PDB entry 7UIG | electron microscopy, 4.30 A resolution (low resolution: residue-level contacts below are approximate; hydrogen-bond / salt-bridge calls are withheld) | chains g and u of the 17 polymer chains in the assembly

== Chain g ==
Molecule: Mediator of RNA polymerase II transcription subunit 7
Organism: Saccharomyces cerevisiae
Reference sequence: Q08278 (MED7_YEAST); residue numbers follow UniProt; this construct covers 1-222
Amino-acid sequence (222 residues; each row starts with the number of its first residue):
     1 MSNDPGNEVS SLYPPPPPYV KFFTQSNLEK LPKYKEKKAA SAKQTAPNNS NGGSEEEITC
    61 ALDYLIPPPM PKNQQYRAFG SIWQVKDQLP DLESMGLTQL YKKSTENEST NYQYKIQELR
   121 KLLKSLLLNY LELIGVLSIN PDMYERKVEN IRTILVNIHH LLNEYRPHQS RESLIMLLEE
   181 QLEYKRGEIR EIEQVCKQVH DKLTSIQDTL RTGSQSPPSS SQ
Disordered / not traced: 1-10, 44-54, 85-105, 110, 167-168, 215-222

== Chain u ==
Molecule: Mediator of RNA polymerase II transcription subunit 21
Organism: Saccharomyces cerevisiae
Reference sequence: P47822 (MED21_YEAST); residues 1-140 here = UniProt positions 1-140
Amino-acid sequence (140 residues; row label = number of the first residue in the row):
     1 MTDRLTQLQI CLDQMTEQFC ATLNYIDKNH GFERLTVNEP QMSDKHATVV PPEEFSNTID
    61 ELSTDIILKT RQINKLIDSL PGVDVSAEEQ LRKIDMLQKK LVEVEDEKIE AIKKKEKLLR
   121 HVDSLIEDFV DGIANSKKST
Disordered / not traced: 32-49

== Chain g / chain u interface ==
Contacting residue pairs (39; chain g residue first):
  N107(g) with L91(u); D95(u)
  E108(g) with L91(u); I94(u)
  Y112(g) with V83(u); V85(u); S86(u); A87(u)
  Q113(g) with D84(u)
  I116(g) with V83(u)
  L119(g) with I77(u)
  R120(g) with N74(u); I77(u)
  L123(g) with N74(u)
  K124(g) with N74(u)
  Y130(g) with F19(u)
  Y165(g) with L5(u); L80(u)
  R166(g) with L5(u)
  Q169(g) with L5(u)
  E172(g) with R4(u)
  I175(g) with Q90(u); I94(u)
  M176(g) with D3(u); R4(u)
  L178(g) with I94(u); L97(u); Q98(u)
  L182(g) with L97(u); K100(u); L101(u)
  K185(g) with V104(u); E105(u)
  R186(g) with K100(u); V104(u)
  I189(g) with K108(u)
  I192(g) with K108(u); K115(u)
  C196(g) with K115(u)
Other interface residues (no listed pair), chain g (29 interface residues in all): E106, R171, L174, E180, E193, L203
Other interface residues (no listed pair), chain u (33 interface residues in all): M1, Q9, L23, T70, I73, P81, G82, R92, V122

== Summary ==
Chain g and chain u form an interface of 29 and 33 residues respectively.
Chain g is Mediator of RNA polymerase II transcription subunit 7 and chain u is Mediator of RNA polymerase II
transcription subunit 21, both from Saccharomyces cerevisiae; the structure, Mediator-PIC Early (Mediator A),
was determined by electron microscopy, deposited together with 7UI9, 7UIC, 7UIF, 7UIK, 7UIL and 7UIO.
